7SCY - chains J and C of the 11 polymer chains in the assembly; structure by electron microscopy, 4.10 A resolution (low resolution: residue-level contacts below are approximate; hydrogen-bond / salt-bridge calls are withheld).

# Chain J
Molecule: 147-nt DNA strand
Sequence (147 nucleotides; row label = number of the first residue in the row; numbers below 1 keep their minus sign (DA-73 is residue -73)):
   -73 ATCGAGAATCCCGGTGCCGAGGCCGCTCAATTGGTCGTAGACAGCTCTAG
   -23 CACCGCTTAAACGCACGTACGCGCTGTCCCCCGCGTTTTAACCGCCAAGG
    27 GGATTACTCCCTAGTCTCCAGGCACGTGTCAGATATATACATCCGAT

# Chain C
Molecule: Histone H2A
Source organism: Homo sapiens
Reference sequence: Q08AJ9 (Q08AJ9_HUMAN); residues 0-129 here correspond to UniProt positions 1-130 (UniProt number = residue number + 1)
Chain sequence (133 residues; each row starts with the number of its first residue; numbers below 1 keep their minus sign (Gly-3 is residue -3)):
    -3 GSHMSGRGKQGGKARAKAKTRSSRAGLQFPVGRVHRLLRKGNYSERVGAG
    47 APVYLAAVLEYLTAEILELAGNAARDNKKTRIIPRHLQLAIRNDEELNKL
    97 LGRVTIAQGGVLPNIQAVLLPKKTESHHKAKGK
Disordered / not traced: -3 to 10, 119-129
Sequence notes: expression tag (-3 to -1)

# Interface between chain J and chain C
Residue-residue contacts (18; chain J residue first):
  DA-54(J) with Arg77(C)
  DA-45(J) with Arg32(C)
  DA-44(J) with Gly28(C); Arg29(C); Arg32(C)
  DT-43(J) with Lys15(C); Thr16(C); Arg17(C); Gly28(C)
  DT-42(J) with Arg11(C); Ala12(C); Lys13(C); Ala14(C); Lys15(C); Arg20(C)
  DG-41(J) with Arg11(C); Ala12(C)
  DA-35(J) with Arg42(C)
Also at the interface, not in a pair above, chain C (14 interface residues in all): Ser18

# Summary
The interface between chain J and chain C involves 7 residues on one side and 14 on the other.
Here chain J is a 147-nt DNA strand and chain C is Histone H2A (Homo sapiens). Entry 7SCY (Nuc147 bound to
single BRCT) was determined by electron microscopy (same publication as 7SCZ).
